7PIP - chains H and 5 of the 55 polymer chains in the assembly; structure by electron microscopy, 9.30 A resolution (very low resolution: no residue pairs are listed; an interface is given only as per-side residue counts).

Chain H:
Molecule: 30S ribosomal protein S9
From: Mycoplasma pneumoniae M129
UniProtKB: P75179 (RS9_MYCPN); residues 1-132 here = UniProt positions 1-132
Sequence (132 residues; numbered 1 to 132; the number before each row is that of its first residue):
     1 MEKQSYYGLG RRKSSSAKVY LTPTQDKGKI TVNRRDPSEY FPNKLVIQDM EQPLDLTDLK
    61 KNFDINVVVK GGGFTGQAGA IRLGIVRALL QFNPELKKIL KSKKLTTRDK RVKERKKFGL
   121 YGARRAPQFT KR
Unresolved in the structure: 1-3, 132

Chain 5:
Molecule: 16S ribosomal RNA
From: Mycoplasma pneumoniae M129
Sequence (1520 nucleotides; each row starts with the number of its first residue):
     1 UUUUUCUGAG AGUUUGAUCC UGGCUCAGGA UUAACGCUGG CGGCAUGCCU AAUACAUGCA
    61 AGUCGAUCGA AAGUAGUAAU ACUUUAGAGG CGAACGGGUG AGUAACACGU AUCCAAUCUA
   121 CCUUAUAAUG GGGGAUAACU AGUUGAAAGA CUAGCUAAUA CCGCAUAAGA ACUUUGGUUC
   181 GCAUGAAUCA AAGUUGAAAG GACCUGCAAG GGUUCGUUAU UUGAUGAGGG UGCGCCAUAU
   241 CAGCUAGUUG GUGGGGUAAC GGCCUACCAA GGCAAUGACG UGUAGCUAUG CUGAGAAGUA
   301 GAAUAGCCAC AAUGGGACUG AGACACGGCC CAUACUCCUA CGGGAGGCAG CAGUAGGGAA
   361 UUUUUCACAA UGAGCGAAAG CUUGAUGGAG CAAUGCCGCG UGAACGAUGA AGGUCUUUAA
   421 GAUUGUAAAG UUCUUUUAUU UGGGAAGAAU GACUUUAGCA GGUAAUGGCU AGAGUUUGAC
   481 UGUACCAUUU UGAAUAAGUG ACGACUAACU AUGUGCCAGC AGUCGCGGUA AUACAUAGGU
   541 CGCAAGCGUU AUCCGGAUUU AUUGGGCGUA AAGCAAGCGC AGGCGGAUUG AAAAGUCUGG
   601 UGUUAAAGGC AGCUGCUUAA CAGUUGUAUG CAUUGGAAAC UAUUAAUCUA GAGUGUGGUA
   661 GGGAGUUUUG GAAUUUCAUG UGGAGCGGUG AAAUGCGUAG AUAUAUGAAG GAACACCAGU
   721 GGCGAAGGCG AAAACUUAGG CCAUUACUGA CGCUUAGGCU UGAAAGUGUG GGGAGCAAAU
   781 AGGAUUAGAU ACCCUAGUAG UCCACACCGU AAACGAUAGA UACUAGCUGU CGGGGCGAUC
   841 CCCUCGGUAG UGAAGUUAAC ACAUUAAGUA UCUCGCCUGG GUAGUACAUU CGCAAGAAUG
   901 AAACUCAAAC GGAAUUGACG GGGACCCGCA CAAGUGGUGG AGCAUGUUGC UUAAUUCGAC
   961 GGUACACGAA AAACCUUACC UAGACUUGAC AUCCUUGGCA AAGUUAUGGA AACAUAAUGG
  1021 AGGUUAACCG AGUGACAGGU GGUGCAUGGU UGUCGUCAGC UCGUGUCGUG AGAUGUUGGG
  1081 UUAAGUCCCG CAACGAGCGC AACCCUUAUC GUUAGUUACA UUGUCUAGCG AGACUGCUAA
  1141 UGCAAAUUGG AGGAAGGAAG GGAUGACGUC AAAUCAUCAU GCCCCUUAUG UCUAGGGCUG
  1201 CAAACGUGCU ACAAUGGCCA AUACAAACAG UCGCCAGCUU GUAAAAGUGA GCAAAUCUGU
  1261 AAAGUUGGUC UCAGUUCGGA UUGAGGGCUG CAAUUCGUCC UCAUGAAGUC GGAAUCACUA
  1321 GUAAUCGCGA AUCAGCUAUG UCGCGGUGAA UACGUUCUCG GGUCUUGUAC ACACCGCCCG
  1381 UCAAACUAUG AAAGCUGGUA AUAUUUAAAA ACGUGUUGCU AACCAUUAGG AAGCGCAUGU
  1441 CAAGGAUAGC ACCGGUGAUU GGAGUUAAGU CGUAACAAGG UACCCCUACG AGAACGUGGG
  1501 GGUGGAUCAC CUCCUUUCUA
Unresolved in the structure: 1-4, 181-184, 1020-1027, 1510-1520

Interface between chain H and chain 5:
At this resolution (9 A) residue pairs are not listed: 54 residues of chain H and 54 of chain 5 lie at the interface.

Summary:
Chain H and chain 5 each contribute 54 residues to their interface.
Here chain H is 30S ribosomal protein S9 and chain 5 is 16S ribosomal RNA, both from Mycoplasma pneumoniae
M129. Entry 7PIP (70S ribosome with EF-Tu-tRNA and P-site tRNA in pseudouridimycin-treated Mycoplasma
pneumoniae cells) was determined by electron microscopy together with 7OOC, 7OOD, 7P6Z, 7PAH, 7PAI, 7PAJ and
23 further entries from the same study.
